5KZB - chain A; structure by X-ray diffraction, 3.20 A resolution.

Chain A:
Molecule: Virus Matrix Protein
Organism: Rous sarcoma virus (strain Prague C)
Reference sequence: P03354 (POL_RSVP); residue numbers follow UniProt; this construct covers 2-102
Sequence (104 residues; each row starts with the number of its first residue; numbers below 1 keep their minus sign (Ser-1 is residue -1)):
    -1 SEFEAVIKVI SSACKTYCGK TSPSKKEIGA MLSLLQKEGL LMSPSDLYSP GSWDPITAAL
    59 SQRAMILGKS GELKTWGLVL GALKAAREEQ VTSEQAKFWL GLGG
Differences from the reference sequence: expression tag (-1 to 1)
From the paper describing this entry:
  - self-association interface (contacts with another copy of this molecule): Val89 to Gly102

Summary:
From the paper: a self-association interface involving Val89.
Chain A is Virus Matrix Protein (Rous sarcoma virus (strain Prague C)); the structure, Crystal structure of
the Rous sarcoma virus matrix protein (aa 2-102). Space group I4122, was determined by X-ray diffraction
together with 5KZ9 and 5KZA from the same study.
